Entry 6FIK (electron microscopy, 7.10 A resolution (low resolution: residue-level contacts below are approximate; hydrogen-bond / salt-bridge calls are withheld)); this record covers chains A and B of the 3 polymer chains in the assembly.

Chain A (and B):
Protein: Polyketide synthase
From: Cercospora nicotianae
Notes: chain B of this document is another copy of the same molecule, construct and numbering; everything in this record applies to it too
UniProt: Q6DQW3 (Q6DQW3_CERNC); residue numbers follow UniProt; this construct covers 1-1293
Amino-acid sequence (1304 residues; row label = number of the first residue in the row):
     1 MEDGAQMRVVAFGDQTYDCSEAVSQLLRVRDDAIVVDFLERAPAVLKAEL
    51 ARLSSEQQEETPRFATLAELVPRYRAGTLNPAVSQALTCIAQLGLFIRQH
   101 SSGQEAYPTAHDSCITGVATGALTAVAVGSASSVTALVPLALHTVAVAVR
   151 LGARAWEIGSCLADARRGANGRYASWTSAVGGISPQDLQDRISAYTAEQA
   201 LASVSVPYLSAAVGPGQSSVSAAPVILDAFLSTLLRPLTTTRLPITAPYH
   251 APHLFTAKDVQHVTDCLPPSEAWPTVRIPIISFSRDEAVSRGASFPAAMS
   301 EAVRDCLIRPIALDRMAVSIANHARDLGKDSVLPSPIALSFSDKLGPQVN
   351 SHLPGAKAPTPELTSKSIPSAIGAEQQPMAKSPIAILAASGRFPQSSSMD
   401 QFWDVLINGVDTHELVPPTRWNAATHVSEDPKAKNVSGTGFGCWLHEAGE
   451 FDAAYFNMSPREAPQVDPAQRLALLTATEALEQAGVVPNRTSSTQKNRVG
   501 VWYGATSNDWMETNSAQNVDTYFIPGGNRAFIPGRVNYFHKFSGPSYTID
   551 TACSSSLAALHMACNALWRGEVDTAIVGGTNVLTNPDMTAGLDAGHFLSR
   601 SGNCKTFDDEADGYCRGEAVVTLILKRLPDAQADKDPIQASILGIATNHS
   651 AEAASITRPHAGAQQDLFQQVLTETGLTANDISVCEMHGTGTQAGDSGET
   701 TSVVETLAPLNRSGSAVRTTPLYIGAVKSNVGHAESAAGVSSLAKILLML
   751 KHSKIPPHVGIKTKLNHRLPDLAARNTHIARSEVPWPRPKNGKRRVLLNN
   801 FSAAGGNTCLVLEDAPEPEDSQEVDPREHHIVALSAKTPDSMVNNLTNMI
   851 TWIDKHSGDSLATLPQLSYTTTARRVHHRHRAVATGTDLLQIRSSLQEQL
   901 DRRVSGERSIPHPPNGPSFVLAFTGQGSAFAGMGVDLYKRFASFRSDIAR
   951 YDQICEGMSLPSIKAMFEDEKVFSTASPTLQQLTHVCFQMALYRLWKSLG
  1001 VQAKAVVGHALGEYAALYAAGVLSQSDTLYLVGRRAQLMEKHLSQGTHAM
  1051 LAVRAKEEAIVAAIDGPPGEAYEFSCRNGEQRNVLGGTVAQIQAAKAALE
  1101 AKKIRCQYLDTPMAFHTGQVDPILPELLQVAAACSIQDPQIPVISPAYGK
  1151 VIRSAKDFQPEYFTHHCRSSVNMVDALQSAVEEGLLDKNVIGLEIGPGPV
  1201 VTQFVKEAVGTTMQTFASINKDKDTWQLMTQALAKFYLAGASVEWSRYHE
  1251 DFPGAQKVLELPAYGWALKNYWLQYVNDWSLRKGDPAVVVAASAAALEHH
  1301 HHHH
Not modelled in the structure: 1-4, 356-364, 1289-1304 (chain B: 1-4, 355-363, 1289-1304)
Construct notes: engineered mutation A119 (Cys in Q6DQW3), A321 (Thr in Q6DQW3), A1010 (Ser in Q6DQW3); expression tag (1294-1304)
Swiss-Prot annotation at these positions:
  - active site (For beta-ketoacyl synthase activity): C553, H688, H733
What the authors report for this chain:
  - mutagenesis - R461A, R658A, R879A, R879E: decreased catalytic activity with Polyketide synthase
  - mutagenesis - R461E, R658E: abolished catalytic activity with Polyketide synthase

How chain A and chain B interact:
Pairs across the interface - 265 pairs, chain A then chain B:
  D32(A) - T135(B)
  A33(A) - D37(B)
  I34(A) - I34(B)
  I34(A) - T135(B)
  D37(A) - A33(B)
  E40(A) - A380(B)
  E40(A) - G570(B)
  A44(A) - M379(B)
  A44(A) - S492(B)
  K47(A) - S492(B)
  K47(A) - Q495(B)
  L53(A) - R1247(B)
  S54(A) - R1247(B)
  S55(A) - S998(B)
  S55(A) - R1247(B)
  E56(A) - K997(B)
  R63(A) - Q495(B)
  R63(A) - K496(B)
  F64(A) - N497(B)
  A65(A) - N497(B)
  A65(A) - R498(B)
  S101(A) - T135(B)
  Q104(A) - A136(B)
  T135(A) - V134(B)
  H143(A) - S370(B)
  H143(A) - A371(B)
  R154(A) - R950(B)
  E157(A) - R950(B)
  I158(A) - R950(B)
  S160(A) - Y1018(B)
  C161(A) - R950(B)
  C161(A) - S1024(B)
  C161(A) - Q1025(B)
  C161(A) - S1026(B)
  L162(A) - S1024(B)
  A163(A) - S1024(B)
  D164(A) - G1021(B)
  R166(A) - Q1137(B)
  R167(A) - D1138(B)
  R167(A) - P1139(B)
  R167(A) - Q1140(B)
  E198(A) - Q1129(B)
  Q199(A) - Q1129(B)
  Q199(A) - A1132(B)
  Q199(A) - A1133(B)
  Q199(A) - C1134(B)
  A200(A) - Y1030(B)
  A200(A) - A1133(B)
  L201(A) - A1133(B)
  A202(A) - D1027(B)
  A202(A) - Y1030(B)
  A202(A) - A1133(B)
  S203(A) - M958(B)
  V204(A) - I954(B)
  V204(A) - M958(B)
  V204(A) - S1026(B)
  V204(A) - D1027(B)
  S205(A) - D1027(B)
  V225(A) - S1135(B)
  I226(A) - S1135(B)
  L254(A) - Q953(B)
  L254(A) - I954(B)
  T256(A) - Q953(B)
  K258(A) - D952(B)
  K258(A) - K964(B)
  D259(A) - Q953(B)
  H262(A) - S946(B)
  P268(A) - S370(B)
  I368(A) - S270(B)
  I368(A) - A272(B)
  P369(A) - S270(B)
  A371(A) - H143(B)
  I372(A) - P268(B)
  G373(A) - R41(B)
  A374(A) - H143(B)
  M379(A) - E40(B)
  M379(A) - R41(B)
  K434(A) - Q517(B)
  K434(A) - N518(B)
  N435(A) - A516(B)
  N435(A) - V519(B)
  R490(A) - Q58(B)
  T491(A) - Q58(B)
  S492(A) - K47(B)
  S492(A) - L50(B)
  S493(A) - K47(B)
  Q495(A) - T61(B)
  K496(A) - R63(B)
  K496(A) - E652(B)
  N497(A) - R63(B)
  N497(A) - F64(B)
  N497(A) - A65(B)
  N497(A) - E69(B)
  R498(A) - P43(B)
  R498(A) - K47(B)
  R498(A) - F64(B)
  R498(A) - A65(B)
  T506(A) - N528(B)
  M511(A) - M588(B)
  E512(A) - E512(B)
  A516(A) - N435(B)
  A516(A) - D587(B)
  A516(A) - K1283(B)
  Q517(A) - K434(B)
  Q517(A) - N435(B)
  Q517(A) - K1283(B)
  Q517(A) - G1284(B)
  N518(A) - K434(B)
  V519(A) - N435(B)
  V519(A) - A590(B)
  V519(A) - G591(B)
  D520(A) - A594(B)
  T521(A) - A594(B)
  T521(A) - G595(B)
  F523(A) - D587(B)
  F523(A) - G591(B)
  I524(A) - M588(B)
  I524(A) - L592(B)
  N528(A) - D550(B)
  N528(A) - A552(B)
  R529(A) - D550(B)
  A530(A) - D550(B)
  A530(A) - T551(B)
  A530(A) - A552(B)
  A530(A) - A804(B)
  F531(A) - A803(B)
  F531(A) - A804(B)
  G534(A) - H649(B)
  R535(A) - I656(B)
  N537(A) - H649(B)
  Y538(A) - H649(B)
  Y538(A) - S650(B)
  Y538(A) - I656(B)
  Y538(A) - A803(B)
  Y538(A) - A804(B)
  Y538(A) - G805(B)
  K541(A) - A651(B)
  K541(A) - A653(B)
  F542(A) - A651(B)
  S543(A) - R63(B)
  S543(A) - N648(B)
  S543(A) - H649(B)
  S543(A) - A651(B)
  G544(A) - N648(B)
  G544(A) - H649(B)
  S546(A) - T551(B)
  S546(A) - H649(B)
  Y547(A) - T551(B)
  Y547(A) - A558(B)
  Y547(A) - H561(B)
  Y547(A) - M562(B)
  Y547(A) - T647(B)
  T548(A) - T548(B)
  T548(A) - I549(B)
  T548(A) - D550(B)
  I549(A) - T548(B)
  I549(A) - I549(B)
  D550(A) - N528(B)
  D550(A) - R529(B)
  D550(A) - A530(B)
  D550(A) - T548(B)
  T551(A) - A530(B)
  T551(A) - S546(B)
  T551(A) - Y547(B)
  A552(A) - N528(B)
  A552(A) - A530(B)
  A558(A) - Y547(B)
  H561(A) - Y547(B)
  M562(A) - Y547(B)
  M562(A) - M562(B)
  N565(A) - R569(B)
  W568(A) - E40(B)
  R569(A) - E40(B)
  R569(A) - K381(B)
  R569(A) - N565(B)
  R569(A) - W568(B)
  G570(A) - A65(B)
  G570(A) - T66(B)
  E571(A) - A65(B)
  E571(A) - T66(B)
  E571(A) - H561(B)
  E571(A) - N565(B)
  D573(A) - K47(B)
  D587(A) - A516(B)
  D587(A) - F523(B)
  M588(A) - M511(B)
  M588(A) - I524(B)
  A590(A) - V519(B)
  G591(A) - V519(B)
  G591(A) - F523(B)
  G591(A) - I524(B)
  L592(A) - I524(B)
  A594(A) - D520(B)
  A594(A) - T521(B)
  G595(A) - T521(B)
  R627(A) - A44(B)
  P629(A) - R41(B)
  D630(A) - A44(B)
  D630(A) - K47(B)
  D630(A) - A48(B)
  A633(A) - A48(B)
  D634(A) - A51(B)
  T647(A) - Y547(B)
  T647(A) - E571(B)
  N648(A) - S543(B)
  N648(A) - G544(B)
  H649(A) - G534(B)
  H649(A) - N537(B)
  H649(A) - Y538(B)
  H649(A) - F542(B)
  H649(A) - S543(B)
  H649(A) - G544(B)
  S650(A) - Y538(B)
  A651(A) - K541(B)
  A651(A) - F542(B)
  A651(A) - S543(B)
  E652(A) - K541(B)
  A653(A) - K541(B)
  S655(A) - Y538(B)
  I656(A) - R535(B)
  I656(A) - Y538(B)
  A803(A) - Y538(B)
  A804(A) - A530(B)
  A804(A) - Y538(B)
  G805(A) - Y538(B)
  R950(A) - E157(B)
  R950(A) - C161(B)
  I954(A) - C161(B)
  G957(A) - S203(B)
  R994(A) - E56(B)
  G1021(A) - R167(B)
  Q1025(A) - C161(B)
  S1026(A) - L162(B)
  A1133(A) - A200(B)
  Q1137(A) - R166(B)
  Q1137(A) - R167(B)
  D1138(A) - R167(B)
  Q1140(A) - R167(B)
  R1247(A) - Q58(B)
  R1247(A) - E59(B)
  E1250(A) - A51(B)
  E1250(A) - Q58(B)
  V1276(A) - G1284(B)
  N1277(A) - G1284(B)
  N1277(A) - D1285(B)
  N1277(A) - P1286(B)
  W1279(A) - W1279(B)
  W1279(A) - K1283(B)
  W1279(A) - G1284(B)
  R1282(A) - D1285(B)
  R1282(A) - P1286(B)
  R1282(A) - A1287(B)
  K1283(A) - A516(B)
  K1283(A) - Q517(B)
  K1283(A) - W1279(B)
  G1284(A) - Q517(B)
  G1284(A) - V1276(B)
  G1284(A) - N1277(B)
  G1284(A) - W1279(B)
  D1285(A) - N1277(B)
  D1285(A) - R1282(B)
  P1286(A) - N1277(B)
  P1286(A) - R1282(B)
  A1287(A) - R1282(B)
  V1288(A) - V1288(B)
Also at the interface, not in a pair above, chain A (161 interface residues in all): R41, A48, E69, H253, F255, S270, A272, N508, P545, F597, Q953, M958, Y1018, S1024
Also at the interface, not in a pair above, chain B (158 interface residues in all): S55, P62, S133, P139, I158, D164, L254, T256, W273, I368, P369, I372, P378, T506, N508, F531, P545, S655, D947, A949, G957, R994

Overview:
Chain A and chain B form an interface of 161 and 158 residues respectively. UniProt lists 3 active-site
residues on chain A. The paper reports that R461A, R658A and R879A of chain A, among others, reduce catalytic
activity with Polyketide synthase; R461E and R658E of chain A abolish catalytic activity with Polyketide
synthase.
Chain A and chain B are both Polyketide synthase (Cercospora nicotianae); the structure, ACP2 crosslinked to
the KS of the loading/condensing region of the CTB1 PKS, was determined by electron microscopy together with
6FIJ from the same study.
